Entry 3BN4 (X-ray diffraction, 2.00 A resolution); this record covers chains A and B of the 6 polymer chains in the assembly.

[Chain A (and B)]
Molecule: Carbon dioxide-concentrating mechanism protein ccmK homolog 1
Organism: Synechocystis sp
Notes: chain B of this document is another copy of the same molecule, construct and numbering; everything in this record applies to it too
UniProtKB: P72760 (CCMK1_SYNY3); residue numbers follow UniProt; this construct covers 1-111
Amino-acid sequence (122 residues; row label = number of the first residue in the row):
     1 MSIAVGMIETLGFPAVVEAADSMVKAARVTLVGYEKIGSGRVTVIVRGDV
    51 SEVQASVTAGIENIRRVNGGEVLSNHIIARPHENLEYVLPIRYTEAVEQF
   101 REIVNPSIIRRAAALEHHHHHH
Unresolved in the structure: 1-2, 95-122 (chain B: 1-2, 94-122)
Differences from the reference sequence: expression tag (112-122)
UniProt features mapped onto this chain:
  - mutagenesis: Arg-92 to Arg-111 (Alters hexamer layer packing)

[Interface between chain A and chain B]
Pairs across the interface (54; chain A residue first):
  Leu-11(A) with Arg-41(B)
  Gly-12(A) with Glu-9(B); Ile-37(B); Arg-41(B)
  Phe-13(A) with Glu-9(B), hydrogen bond (backbone-side chain); Glu-35(B); Ile-37(B); Thr-43(B); Pro-90(B)
  Pro-14(A) with Met-7(B), hydrophobic; Glu-9(B); Thr-43(B); Ser-74(B); His-76(B)
  Val-17(A) with Met-7(B), hydrophobic; Ile-78(B), hydrophobic; Leu-85(B)
  Glu-18(A) with His-76(B), salt bridge; Ile-78(B)
  Ala-20(A) with Leu-85(B); Leu-89(B), hydrophobic
  Asp-21(A) with Ile-78(B); Pro-81(B); His-82(B), hydrogen bond (side chain-backbone); Leu-85(B)
  Val-24(A) with His-82(B); Asn-84(B); Leu-85(B), hydrophobic
  Lys-25(A) with Arg-80(B), hydrogen bond (side chain-backbone)
  Thr-30(A) with Asn-84(B)
  Leu-31(A) with Asn-84(B), hydrogen bond (backbone-side chain); Val-88(B)
  Gly-33(A) with Val-88(B)
  Tyr-34(A) with Glu-35(B), hydrogen bond; Ile-37(B); Val-88(B); Leu-89(B), hydrophobic; Pro-90(B)
  Lys-36(A) with Glu-35(B), salt bridge; Lys-36(B), hydrogen bond (side chain-backbone)
  Ser-39(A) with Ser-39(B)
  Gly-40(A) with Ile-37(B), hydrogen bond (backbone-backbone); Gly-38(B); Ser-39(B); Arg-41(B)
  Val-42(A) with Ile-37(B), hydrophobic
  Arg-66(A) with His-76(B), hydrogen bond (backbone-side chain)
  Val-67(A) with Ser-74(B); Asn-75(B); His-76(B)
  Asn-68(A) with Ser-74(B), hydrogen bond (backbone-side chain); Asn-75(B), hydrogen bond (backbone-backbone)
  Gly-69(A) with Leu-73(B); Ser-74(B)
Interface residues without a listed pair, chain A (28 interface residues in all): Val-29, Val-32, Gly-38, Arg-41, Val-44, Gly-70
Interface residues without a listed pair, chain B (23 interface residues in all): Ile-45

[Summary]
28 residues of chain A face 23 of chain B across their interface; the contacts include 10 hydrogen bonds and 2
salt bridges. Polar pairs include Glu-18(A)/His-76(B), Lys-36(A)/Glu-35(B) and Phe-13(A)/Glu-9(B).
Both chains are Carbon dioxide-concentrating mechanism protein ccmK homolog 1 (Synechocystis sp). Entry 3BN4
(Carboxysome Subunit, CcmK1) was determined by X-ray diffraction together with 2RCF and 2QW7 from the same
study.
